Entry 7NYY (electron microscopy, 6.80 A resolution (low resolution: residue-level contacts below are approximate; hydrogen-bond / salt-bridge calls are withheld)); this record covers chains A and B of the 8 polymer chains in the assembly.

# Chain A (and B)
Name: Chromosome partition protein MukB
Source organism: Photorhabdus thracensis
Notes: chain B of this document is another copy of the same molecule, construct and numbering; everything in this record applies to it too
UniProtKB: A0A0F7LRY2 (A0A0F7LRY2_9GAMM); residues 1-1482 here = UniProt positions 1-1482
Amino-acid sequence (1482 residues; row label = number of the first residue in the row):
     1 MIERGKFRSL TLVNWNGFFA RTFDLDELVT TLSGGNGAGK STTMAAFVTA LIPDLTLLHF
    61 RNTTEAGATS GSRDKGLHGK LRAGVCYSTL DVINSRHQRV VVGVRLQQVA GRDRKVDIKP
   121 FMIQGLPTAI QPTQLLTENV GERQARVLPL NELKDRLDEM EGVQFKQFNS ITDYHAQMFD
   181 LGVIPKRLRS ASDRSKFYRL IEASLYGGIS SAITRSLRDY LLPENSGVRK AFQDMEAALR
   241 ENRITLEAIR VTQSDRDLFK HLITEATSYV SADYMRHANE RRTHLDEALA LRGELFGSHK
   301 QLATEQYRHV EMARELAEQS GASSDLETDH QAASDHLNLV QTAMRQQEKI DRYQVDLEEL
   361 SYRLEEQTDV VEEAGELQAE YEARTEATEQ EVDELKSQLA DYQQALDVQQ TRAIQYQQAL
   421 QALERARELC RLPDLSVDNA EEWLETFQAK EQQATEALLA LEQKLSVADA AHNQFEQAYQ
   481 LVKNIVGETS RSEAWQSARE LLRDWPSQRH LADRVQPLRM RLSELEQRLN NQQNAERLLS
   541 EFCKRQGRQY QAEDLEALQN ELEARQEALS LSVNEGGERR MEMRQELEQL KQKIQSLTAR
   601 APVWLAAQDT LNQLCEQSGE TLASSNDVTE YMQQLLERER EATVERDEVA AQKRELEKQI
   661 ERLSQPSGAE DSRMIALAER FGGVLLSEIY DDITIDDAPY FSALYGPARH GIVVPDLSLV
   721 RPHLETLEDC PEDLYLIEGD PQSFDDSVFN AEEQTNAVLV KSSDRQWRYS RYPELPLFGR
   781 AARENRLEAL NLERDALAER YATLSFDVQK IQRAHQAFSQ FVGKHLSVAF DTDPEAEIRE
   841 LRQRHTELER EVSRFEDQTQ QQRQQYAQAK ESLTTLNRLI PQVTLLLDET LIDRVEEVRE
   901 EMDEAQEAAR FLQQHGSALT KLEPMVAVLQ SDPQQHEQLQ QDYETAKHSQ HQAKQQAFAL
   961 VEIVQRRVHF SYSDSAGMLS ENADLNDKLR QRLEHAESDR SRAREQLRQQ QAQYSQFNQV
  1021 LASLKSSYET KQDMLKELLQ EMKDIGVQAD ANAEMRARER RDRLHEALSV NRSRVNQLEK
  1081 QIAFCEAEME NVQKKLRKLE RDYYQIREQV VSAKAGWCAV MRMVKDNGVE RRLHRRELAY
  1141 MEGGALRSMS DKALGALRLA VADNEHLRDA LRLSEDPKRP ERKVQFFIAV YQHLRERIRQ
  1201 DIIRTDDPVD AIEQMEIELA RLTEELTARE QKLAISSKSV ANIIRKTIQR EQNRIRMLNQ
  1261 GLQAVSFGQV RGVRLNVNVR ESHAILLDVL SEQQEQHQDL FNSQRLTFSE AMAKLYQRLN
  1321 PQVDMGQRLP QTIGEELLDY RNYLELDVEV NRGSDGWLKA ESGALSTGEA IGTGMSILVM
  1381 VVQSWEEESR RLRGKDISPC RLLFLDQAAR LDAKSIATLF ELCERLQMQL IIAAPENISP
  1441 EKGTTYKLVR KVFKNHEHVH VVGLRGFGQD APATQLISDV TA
Unresolved in the structure: 1, 1469-1482
Sequence notes: engineered mutation Gln1407 (Glu in A0A0F7LRY2)
Small-molecule neighbours: 4'-phosphopantetheine (PNS): Leu285, Leu289, Gly293
What the authors report for this chain:
  - mutagenesis - E1407Q: decreased catalytic activity (citing earlier work)
  - mutagenesis - S1366R, D1406A: abolished growth

# How chain A and chain B interact
Contacting residue pairs (261):
  Phe179(A) - Gln742(B)
  Arg187(A) - Gln742(B)
  Arg308(A) - Gln864(B)
  Asn338(A) - Asn338(B)
  Lys349(A) - Glu1037(B)
  Tyr353(A) - Met1034(B)
  Asp393(A) - Lys396(B)
  Lys396(A) - Asp393(B)
  Lys396(A) - Lys396(B)
  Leu399(A) - Ala400(B)
  Leu399(A) - Gln403(B)
  Ala400(A) - Lys396(B)
  Ala400(A) - Leu399(B)
  Ala400(A) - Ala400(B)
  Ala400(A) - Gln403(B)
  Ala400(A) - Arg990(B)
  Asp401(A) - Arg990(B)
  Tyr402(A) - Gln403(B)
  Tyr402(A) - Asp407(B)
  Tyr402(A) - Val408(B)
  Gln403(A) - Leu406(B)
  Gln403(A) - Asp407(B)
  Ala405(A) - Gln410(B)
  Ala405(A) - Gln418(B)
  Leu406(A) - Gln418(B)
  Asp407(A) - Gln418(B)
  Asp407(A) - Arg966(B)
  Gln410(A) - Gln418(B)
  Gln410(A) - Arg966(B)
  Gln410(A) - His969(B)
  Thr411(A) - Phe958(B)
  Thr411(A) - Glu962(B)
  Thr411(A) - Arg966(B)
  Ile414(A) - Val961(B)
  Ile414(A) - Glu962(B)
  Ile414(A) - Gln965(B)
  Gln415(A) - Phe958(B)
  Leu458(A) - Val467(B)
  Leu459(A) - Val467(B)
  Leu459(A) - Ala470(B)
  Leu459(A) - Ala471(B)
  Leu459(A) - Gln474(B)
  Arg499(A) - Glu923(B)
  Arg503(A) - Trp505(B)
  Arg503(A) - Glu923(B)
  Pro506(A) - Arg503(B)
  Arg509(A) - Arg503(B)
  His510(A) - Ser507(B)
  His510(A) - His510(B)
  His510(A) - Leu511(B)
  Leu511(A) - His510(B)
  Arg514(A) - Arg514(B)
  Arg521(A) - Arg521(B)
  Glu524(A) - Arg521(B)
  Arg528(A) - Glu524(B)
  Arg528(A) - Arg528(B)
  Gln559(A) - Arg878(B)
  Asn560(A) - Arg878(B)
  Glu563(A) - Arg878(B)
  Glu567(A) - Lys870(B)
  Ser570(A) - Lys870(B)
  Gly577(A) - Asn574(B)
  Glu578(A) - Val573(B)
  Met581(A) - Gly577(B)
  Met581(A) - Glu578(B)
  Glu582(A) - Met581(B)
  Gln585(A) - Met581(B)
  Gln585(A) - Glu582(B)
  Gln585(A) - Gln585(B)
  Gln589(A) - Gln585(B)
  Gln589(A) - Gln589(B)
  Thr629(A) - Val822(B)
  Thr629(A) - Gly823(B)
  Glu630(A) - Gly823(B)
  Met632(A) - Leu826(B)
  Gln633(A) - Ser819(B)
  Gln633(A) - Gln820(B)
  Gln633(A) - Gly823(B)
  Glu637(A) - Ser819(B)
  Arg640(A) - Glu639(B)
  Arg640(A) - Gln812(B)
  Arg640(A) - His815(B)
  Asp647(A) - Arg640(B)
  Asp647(A) - Thr643(B)
  Ala703(A) - Asp733(B)
  Gly706(A) - Asp733(B)
  Pro707(A) - Pro707(B)
  Pro707(A) - Asp733(B)
  Leu717(A) - Trp767(B)
  Arg721(A) - Glu752(B)
  Arg721(A) - Leu759(B)
  Leu724(A) - Tyr769(B)
  Glu725(A) - Gln754(B)
  Glu728(A) - Arg771(B)
  Cys730(A) - Tyr769(B)
  Cys730(A) - Arg771(B)
  Glu732(A) - Tyr769(B)
  Glu732(A) - Ser770(B)
  Glu732(A) - Arg771(B)
  Glu732(A) - Tyr772(B)
  Glu732(A) - Pro773(B)
  Asp733(A) - Gly706(B)
  Asp733(A) - Pro707(B)
  Asp733(A) - Arg709(B)
  Asp733(A) - Arg768(B)
  Asp733(A) - Tyr769(B)
  Asp733(A) - Ser770(B)
  Leu734(A) - Arg768(B)
  Leu734(A) - Tyr769(B)
  Tyr735(A) - Pro707(B)
  Tyr735(A) - Tyr735(B)
  Tyr735(A) - Trp767(B)
  Tyr735(A) - Arg768(B)
  Leu736(A) - Gln766(B)
  Leu736(A) - Trp767(B)
  Ile737(A) - Arg765(B)
  Glu738(A) - Arg765(B)
  Phe744(A) - Arg765(B)
  Asp745(A) - Arg765(B)
  Asp746(A) - Arg765(B)
  Ser747(A) - Arg765(B)
  Val748(A) - Ser763(B)
  Val748(A) - Asp764(B)
  Val748(A) - Arg765(B)
  Val748(A) - Gln766(B)
  Phe749(A) - Gln766(B)
  Glu752(A) - Arg721(B)
  Gln754(A) - Arg721(B)
  Gln754(A) - Leu724(B)
  Gln754(A) - Glu725(B)
  Thr755(A) - Glu728(B)
  Asn756(A) - Glu728(B)
  Leu759(A) - Arg721(B)
  Ser762(A) - Ser762(B)
  Ser763(A) - Ser762(B)
  Asp764(A) - Val748(B)
  Arg765(A) - Ile737(B)
  Arg765(A) - Glu738(B)
  Arg765(A) - Gly739(B)
  Arg765(A) - Phe744(B)
  Arg765(A) - Asp745(B)
  Arg765(A) - Asp746(B)
  Arg765(A) - Ser747(B)
  Arg765(A) - Val748(B)
  Gln766(A) - Leu736(B)
  Gln766(A) - Ile737(B)
  Gln766(A) - Ser747(B)
  Gln766(A) - Phe749(B)
  Trp767(A) - Leu717(B)
  Trp767(A) - Tyr735(B)
  Trp767(A) - Leu736(B)
  Trp767(A) - Glu738(B)
  Arg768(A) - His710(B)
  Arg768(A) - Asp733(B)
  Arg768(A) - Leu734(B)
  Arg768(A) - Tyr735(B)
  Tyr769(A) - Leu724(B)
  Tyr769(A) - Leu727(B)
  Tyr769(A) - Cys730(B)
  Tyr769(A) - Asp733(B)
  Tyr769(A) - Leu734(B)
  Ser770(A) - Glu732(B)
  Ser770(A) - Asp733(B)
  Arg771(A) - Leu727(B)
  Arg771(A) - Glu728(B)
  Arg771(A) - Cys730(B)
  Arg771(A) - Pro731(B)
  Arg771(A) - Glu732(B)
  Tyr772(A) - Glu732(B)
  Pro773(A) - Glu732(B)
  His815(A) - Thr629(B)
  Asn877(A) - Asn877(B)
  Asn877(A) - Arg878(B)
  Asn877(A) - Pro881(B)
  Pro881(A) - Gln882(B)
  Gln882(A) - Asn531(B)
  Leu886(A) - Arg528(B)
  Lys947(A) - Gln463(B)
  Gln950(A) - Gln463(B)
  Gln950(A) - Val467(B)
  His951(A) - Glu456(B)
  His951(A) - Gln463(B)
  Lys954(A) - Leu459(B)
  Lys954(A) - Glu462(B)
  Lys954(A) - Gln463(B)
  Lys954(A) - Ser466(B)
  Gln955(A) - Leu459(B)
  Asp984(A) - Val408(B)
  Asn1018(A) - Gln1019(B)
  Gln1019(A) - Asn1018(B)
  Gln1019(A) - Gln1019(B)
  Gln1019(A) - Ala1022(B)
  Ser1023(A) - Ser1026(B)
  Ser1026(A) - Ser1023(B)
  Ser1026(A) - Ser1026(B)
  Ser1026(A) - Ser1027(B)
  Ser1027(A) - Ser1026(B)
  Ser1027(A) - Thr1030(B)
  Thr1030(A) - Ser1027(B)
  Thr1030(A) - Thr1030(B)
  Met1034(A) - Tyr353(B)
  Met1034(A) - Met1034(B)
  Glu1037(A) - Lys349(B)
  Glu1037(A) - Tyr353(B)
  Arg1056(A) - Glu526(B)
  Arg1060(A) - Asn530(B)
  Arg1063(A) - Asn534(B)
  Arg1072(A) - Arg1072(B)
  Lys1080(A) - Lys1080(B)
  Ala1083(A) - Phe1084(B)
  Phe1084(A) - Ala1083(B)
  Phe1084(A) - Phe1084(B)
  Lys1095(A) - Lys1094(B)
  Arg1131(A) - Asp609(B)
  Arg1136(A) - Leu605(B)
  Arg1136(A) - Asp609(B)
  Arg1136(A) - Asn612(B)
  Glu1137(A) - Leu605(B)
  Tyr1140(A) - Ala601(B)
  Tyr1140(A) - Pro602(B)
  Tyr1140(A) - Leu605(B)
  Gly1144(A) - Arg1147(B)
  Ser1148(A) - Arg1147(B)
  Ser1148(A) - Asp1151(B)
  Asp1151(A) - Ser1148(B)
  Asp1151(A) - Asp1151(B)
  Asp1151(A) - Lys1152(B)
  Lys1152(A) - Asp1151(B)
  Lys1152(A) - Arg1158(B)
  Lys1152(A) - Glu1175(B)
  Gly1155(A) - Lys1152(B)
  Arg1158(A) - Lys1152(B)
  Leu1159(A) - Gly1155(B)
  Leu1159(A) - Ala1156(B)
  Leu1159(A) - Leu1159(B)
  Glu1213(A) - Gln617(B)
  Glu1216(A) - Arg813(B)
  Ile1217(A) - Phe806(B)
  Ile1217(A) - Gln809(B)
  Ile1217(A) - Lys810(B)
  Glu1218(A) - Phe806(B)
  Ala1220(A) - Gln809(B)
  Arg1221(A) - Ala802(B)
  Arg1221(A) - Ser805(B)
  Arg1221(A) - Phe806(B)
  Arg1221(A) - Gln809(B)
  Arg1250(A) - Arg680(B)
  Gln1327(A) - Gly1326(B)
  Gln1327(A) - Leu1329(B)
  Arg1328(A) - Gly1326(B)
  Arg1328(A) - Gln1327(B)
  Arg1391(A) - Gly682(B)
  Arg1391(A) - Gly683(B)
  Arg1391(A) - Val714(B)
  Arg1391(A) - Pro715(B)
  Arg1391(A) - Asp716(B)
  Arg1391(A) - Leu719(B)
  Leu1392(A) - Pro715(B)
  Leu1392(A) - Pro741(B)
  Leu1392(A) - Gln742(B)
  Lys1395(A) - Asp716(B)
Also at the interface, not in a pair above, chain A (176 interface residues in all): Lys230, Gln301, Thr342, Arg345, Glu389, Ser397, Gln404, Gln418, Glu451, Thr455, Ser507, Arg580, Asn626, Thr643, Val720, Leu727, Pro731, Gln812, Gln816, Ser819, Leu826, Arg878, Leu885, Phe958, Arg966, Asn982, Ala1022, Asn1052, Glu1079, Ala1145, Ala1156, Arg1204, Gln1214, Glu1224, Glu1225, Lys1232, Gly1326
Also at the interface, not in a pair above, chain B (183 interface residues in all): Asp335, Thr342, Gln415, Thr455, Pro506, Gln613, Ser625, Asn626, Gln633, Leu636, Val644, Arg646, Glu657, Gln665, Phe681, Ala703, Gln816, Lys824, Ser827, Asp857, Leu879, Leu886, Arg1004, Lys1031, Glu1079, Met1149, Leu1154

# Summary
176 residues of chain A face 183 of chain B across their interface. Bound to chain A: 4'-phosphopantetheine.
The paper reports that S1366R and D1406A of chain A abolish growth; E1407Q of chain A reduces catalytic
activity.
Chain A and chain B are both Chromosome partition protein MukB (Photorhabdus thracensis); the structure,
Cryo-EM structure of the MukBEF monomer, was determined by electron microscopy together with 7NYW, 7NYX, 7NYZ,
7NZ0, 7NZ2, 7NZ3 and 7NZ4 from the same study.
